Entry 8G0B (electron microscopy, 2.80 A resolution); this record covers chains 2 and a of the 12 polymer chains in the assembly.

[Chain 2]
Molecule: ATP synthase subunit c
Organism: Mycolicibacterium smegmatis MC2 155
Reference sequence: A0R205 (A0R205_MYCS2); numbering as in UniProt (aligned over 1-86)
Chain sequence (86 residues; numbered 1 to 86; the number before each row is that of its first residue):
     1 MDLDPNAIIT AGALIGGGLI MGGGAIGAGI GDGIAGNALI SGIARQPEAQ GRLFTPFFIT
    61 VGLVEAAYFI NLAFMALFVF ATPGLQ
Not modelled in the structure: 1-4, 86
Residues lining bound ligands: YGR ((1R,2S)-1-(6-bromo-2-methoxyquinolin-3-yl)-2-(2,6-dimethoxypyridin-4-yl)-4-(dimethylamino)-1-(2,3,6-trimethoxypyridin-4-yl)butan-2-ol): Leu-63, Ala-66, Ala-67, Ile-70, Phe-74

[Chain a]
Molecule: ATP synthase subunit a
Organism: Mycolicibacterium smegmatis MC2 155
Reference sequence: A0R206 (A0R206_MYCS2); residues 1-252 here = UniProt positions 1-252
Chain sequence (252 residues; each row starts with the number of its first residue):
     1 MLAAEEGGAA IHVGHHTLVF ELFGMTFNGD TILATAVTAV IVIALAFYLR AKVTSTGVPS
    61 GVQLFWEALT IQMRQQIEGS IGMKIAPFVL PLSVTIFVFI LISNWLAVLP LQYGGADGAA
   121 AELYKAPASD INFVLALALF VFVCYHAAGI WRRGIVGHPI KVVKGHVAFL APINIVEELA
   181 KPISLALRLF GNIFAGGILV ALIAMFPWYI QWFPNAVWKT FDLFVGLIQA FIFSLLTILY
   241 FSQSMELDHE DH
Not modelled in the structure: 1-10, 116-117, 247-252
Residues lining bound ligands:
  - YGR ((1R,2S)-1-(6-bromo-2-methoxyquinolin-3-yl)-2-(2,6-dimethoxypyridin-4-yl)-4-(dimethylamino)-1-(2,3,6-trimethoxypyridin-4-yl)butan-2-ol), molecule 1: Phe-169, Leu-170, Pro-172, Ile-173, Val-176
  - YGR, molecule 2: Phe-213, Pro-214, Val-217, Trp-218, Phe-221

[Interface between chain 2 and chain a]
Pairs across the interface (12):
  Thr-55(2) / His-166(a)
  Phe-58(2) / Glu-177(a)
  Phe-58(2) / Leu-239(a)  hydrophobic
  Phe-58(2) / Gln-243(a)
  Ile-59(2) / His-166(a)
  Ile-59(2) / Val-167(a)  hydrophobic
  Gly-62(2) / Ile-173(a)
  Gly-62(2) / Glu-177(a)
  Ala-66(2) / Ile-173(a)  hydrophobic
  Phe-69(2) / Ala-180(a)  hydrophobic
  Phe-69(2) / Ile-183(a)  hydrophobic
  Phe-69(2) / Ser-184(a)
Interface residues without a listed pair, chain 2 (9 interface residues in all): Phe-54, Leu-63, Ile-70
Interface residues without a listed pair, chain a (11 interface residues in all): Leu-170, Val-176

[Summary]
The interface between chain 2 and chain a involves 9 residues on one side and 11 on the other. One compound
YGR molecule is bound between chain 2 and chain a. Bound to chain a: compound YGR.
Chain 2 is ATP synthase subunit c and chain a is ATP synthase subunit a, both from Mycolicibacterium smegmatis
MC2 155; the structure, Cryo-EM structure of TBAJ-876-bound Mycobacterium smegmatis ATP synthase FO region,
was determined by electron microscopy, deposited together with 8G07, 8G08, 8G09, 8G0A, 8G0C, 8G0D and 8G0E.
